PDB entry 4DWI | X-ray diffraction, 1.85 A resolution | chains A and B of the 3 polymer chains in the assembly

== Chain A ==
Molecule: DNA polymerase
From: Geobacillus stearothermophilus
Notes: EC 2.7.7.7
Reference sequence: D9N168 (D9N168_GEOSE); residues 298-876 here correspond to UniProt positions 1-579 (UniProt number = residue number - 297)
Sequence (581 residues; row label = number of the first residue in the row):
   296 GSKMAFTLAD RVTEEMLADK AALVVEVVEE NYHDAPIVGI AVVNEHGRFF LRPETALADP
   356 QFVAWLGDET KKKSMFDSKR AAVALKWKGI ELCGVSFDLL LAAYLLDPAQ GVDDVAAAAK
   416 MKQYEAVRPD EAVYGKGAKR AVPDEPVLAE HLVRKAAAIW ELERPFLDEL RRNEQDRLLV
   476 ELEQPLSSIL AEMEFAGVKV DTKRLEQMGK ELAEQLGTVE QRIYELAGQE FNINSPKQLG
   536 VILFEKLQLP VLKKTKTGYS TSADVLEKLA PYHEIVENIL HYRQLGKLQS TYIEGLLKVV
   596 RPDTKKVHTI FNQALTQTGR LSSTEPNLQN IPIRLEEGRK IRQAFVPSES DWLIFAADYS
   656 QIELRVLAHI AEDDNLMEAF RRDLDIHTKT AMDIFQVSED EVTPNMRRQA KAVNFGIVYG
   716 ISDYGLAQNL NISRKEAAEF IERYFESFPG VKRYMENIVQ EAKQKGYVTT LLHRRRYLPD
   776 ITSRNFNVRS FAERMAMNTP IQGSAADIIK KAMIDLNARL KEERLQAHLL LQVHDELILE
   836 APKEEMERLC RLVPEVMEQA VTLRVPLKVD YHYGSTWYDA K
Sequence notes: expression tag (296-297); engineered mutation Asp-598 (Ala301 in D9N168), Val-713 (Pro416 in D9N168)

== Chain B ==
Molecule: 10-nt DNA strand
Sequence (10 nucleotides; numbered 1 to 10; the number before each row is that of its first residue):
     1 ACTGGATCCA

== Chain A / chain B interface ==
Contacting residue pairs (47; chain A residue first):
  Asn-527(A) / DA10(B)  hydrogen bond to the phosphate
  Asn-529(A) / DC9(B)  phosphate contact
  Asn-529(A) / DA10(B)  hydrogen bond to the phosphate
  Lys-548(A) / DA1(B)  hydrogen bond to the base
  Ser-585(A) / DC8(B)  hydrogen bond to the phosphate
  Ser-585(A) / DC9(B)  phosphate contact
  Thr-586(A) / DC8(B)  hydrogen bond to the sugar
  Asn-607(A) / DA6(B)  phosphate contact
  Leu-610(A) / DG5(B)  phosphate contact
  Leu-610(A) / DA6(B)  phosphate contact
  Thr-611(A) / DG4(B)  phosphate contact
  Thr-611(A) / DG5(B)  phosphate contact
  Gln-612(A) / DG4(B)  phosphate contact
  Gln-612(A) / DG5(B)  hydrogen bond to the phosphate
  Thr-613(A) / DG4(B)  sugar contact
  Arg-615(A) / DG4(B)  base contact
  Ser-617(A) / DG5(B)  phosphate contact
  Ser-617(A) / DA6(B)  hydrogen bond to the phosphate
  Ser-618(A) / DA6(B)  sugar contact
  Thr-619(A) / DA6(B)  sugar contact
  Thr-619(A) / DT7(B)  phosphate contact
  Glu-620(A) / DT7(B)  hydrogen bond to the phosphate
  Asn-622(A) / DA6(B)  hydrogen bond to the sugar
  Asn-622(A) / DT7(B)  phosphate contact
  Asn-625(A) / DG5(B)  base contact
  Ala-707(A) / DC2(B)  hydrogen bond to the base
  Gly-711(A) / DC2(B)  base contact
  Tyr-714(A) / DC2(B)  sugar contact
  Tyr-714(A) / DT3(B)  stacking on the base
  Gly-715(A) / DC2(B)  sugar contact
  Ile-716(A) / DC2(B)  base contact
  Ser-717(A) / DC2(B)  hydrogen bond to the phosphate
  Tyr-719(A) / DC2(B)  phosphate contact
  Gly-720(A) / DA1(B)  phosphate contact
  Gly-720(A) / DC2(B)  sugar contact
  Leu-721(A) / DC2(B)  base contact
  Gln-723(A) / DA1(B)  sugar contact
  Asn-724(A) / DC2(B)  hydrogen bond to the base
  Arg-771(A) / DG4(B)  salt bridge to the phosphate
  Phe-786(A) / DT3(B)  phosphate contact
  Phe-786(A) / DG4(B)  phosphate contact
  Arg-789(A) / DC2(B)  salt bridge to the phosphate
  Arg-789(A) / DT3(B)  salt bridge to the phosphate
  Met-790(A) / DG4(B)  phosphate contact
  Asn-793(A) / DT3(B)  sugar contact
  Gln-797(A) / DT3(B)  hydrogen bond to the base
  Gln-797(A) / DG4(B)  hydrogen bond to the sugar
Other interface residues (no listed pair), chain A (41 interface residues in all): Ser-530, Pro-531, Lys-582, Gly-590, Pro-621, Phe-710, His-829

== Summary ==
Chain A and chain B form an interface of 41 and 10 residues respectively, with 14 hydrogen bonds, 3 salt
bridges and 1 aromatic stacking contact. Among the polar pairs are Lys-548(A)/DA1(B), Ala-707(A)/DC2(B) and
Asn-724(A)/DC2(B).
Chain A is DNA polymerase (Geobacillus stearothermophilus) and chain B is a 10-nt DNA strand; the structure,
Crystal structure of fragment DNA polymerase I from Bacillus stearothermophilus with self complementary DNA,
Se-dGTP and ..., was determined by X-ray diffraction.
